3UJF - chains A and B; structure by X-ray diffraction, 2.10 A resolution.

[Chain A (and B)]
Molecule: Gamma-enolase
Organism: Homo sapiens
Notes: EC 4.2.1.11; chain B of this document is another copy of the same molecule, construct and numbering; everything in this record applies to it too
Reference sequence: P09104 (ENOG_HUMAN); residues 1-433 here correspond to UniProt positions 2-434 (UniProt number = residue number + 1)
Amino-acid sequence (443 residues; row label = number of the first residue in the row):
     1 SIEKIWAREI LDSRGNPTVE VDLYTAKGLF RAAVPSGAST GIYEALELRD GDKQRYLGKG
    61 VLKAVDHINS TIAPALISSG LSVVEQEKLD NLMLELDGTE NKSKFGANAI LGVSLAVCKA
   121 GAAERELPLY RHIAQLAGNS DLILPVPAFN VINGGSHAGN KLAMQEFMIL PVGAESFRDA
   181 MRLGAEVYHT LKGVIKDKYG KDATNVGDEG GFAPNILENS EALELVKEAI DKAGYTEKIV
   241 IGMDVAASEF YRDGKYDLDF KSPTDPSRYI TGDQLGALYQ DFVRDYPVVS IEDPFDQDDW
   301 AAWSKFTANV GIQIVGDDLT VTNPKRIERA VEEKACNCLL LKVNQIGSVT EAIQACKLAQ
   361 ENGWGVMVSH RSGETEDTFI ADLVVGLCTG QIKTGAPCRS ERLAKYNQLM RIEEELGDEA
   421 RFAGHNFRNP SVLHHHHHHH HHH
Unresolved in the structure: 434-443 (chain B: 433-443)
Sequence notes: expression tag (434-443)
UniProt features mapped onto this chain:
  - active site: Glu209 (Proton donor), Lys342 (Proton acceptor)
  - binding site (Mg(2+)): Ser39, Asp244, Glu292, Asp317
  - binding site (substrate): His157, Glu166, Glu292, Asp317, Ser369 to Ser372, Lys393
  - modified residue: Ser1 (N-acetylserine), Lys4 (N6-acetyllysine), Thr25 (Phosphothreonine), Tyr43 (Phosphotyrosine), Lys59 (N6-acetyllysine), Lys63 (N6-acetyllysine), Lys88 (N6-acetyllysine), Lys192 (N6-acetyllysine), Lys196 (N6-acetyllysine), Lys198 (N6-acetyllysine), Lys201 (N6-acetyllysine), Lys227 (N6-acetyllysine), Lys232 (N6-(2-hydroxyisobutyryl)lysine), Lys255 (N6-acetyllysine), Ser262 (Phosphoserine), Tyr286 (Phosphotyrosine), Ser290 (Phosphoserine), Lys334 (N6-acetyllysine), Lys342 (N6-acetyllysine), Lys405 (N6-acetyllysine)
  - cross-link: Lys201 (Glycyl lysine isopeptide (Lys-Gly) (interchain with G-Cter in SUMO2))
Ion coordination: Mg2+ site 1: Ser39 (together with 2-phosphoglyceric acid); Mg2+ site 2: Asp244, Glu292, Asp317 (together with 2-phosphoglyceric acid)
Small-molecule neighbours: 2-phosphoglyceric acid (2PG): Gly37, Ala38, Ser39, Thr40, His157, Gln165, Glu166, Glu209, Asp244, Glu292, Asp317, Leu340, Lys342, Ser369, His370, Arg371, Ser372, Lys393
From the paper describing this entry:
  - conformationally variable residues (loop rearrangement): Gly155 to Gly159, Asp259 to Pro266
  - binding site for 2-phosphoglyceric acid: His157
  - catalytic residues: His157, Glu166, Glu209, Lys342, His370 (citing earlier work)
  - self-association interface (contacts with another copy of this molecule); pairs are residue here / residue on that copy: Gly159-Asn205 (hydrogen bond)

[Chain A / chain B interface]
Contacting residue pairs - 96 pairs, chain A then chain B:
  Trp6(A) - Glu414(B)  hydrogen bond
  Arg8(A) - Glu414(B)  salt bridge
  Ile10(A) - Asn407(B)
  Leu11(A) - Met181(B)  hydrophobic
  Leu11(A) - Leu403(B)
  Leu11(A) - Asn407(B)  hydrogen bond (backbone-side chain)
  Asp12(A) - Leu403(B)
  Ser13(A) - Cys398(B)
  Ser13(A) - Arg399(B)  hydrogen bond (backbone-backbone)
  Ser13(A) - Ser400(B)
  Arg14(A) - His189(B)  hydrogen bond (backbone-side chain)
  Arg14(A) - Pro397(B)
  Gly15(A) - Ala185(B)
  Gly15(A) - His189(B)  hydrogen bond (backbone-side chain)
  Gly15(A) - Pro397(B)  hydrogen bond (backbone-backbone)
  Asn16(A) - His189(B)  hydrogen bond
  Glu20(A) - Arg411(B)  salt bridge
  Arg31(A) - Arg411(B)
  Gln54(A) - Arg182(B)
  Arg55(A) - Arg182(B)
  Arg55(A) - Glu186(B)
  Tyr56(A) - Arg182(B)
  Tyr56(A) - Ala185(B)  hydrophobic
  Tyr56(A) - Glu186(B)  hydrogen bond (backbone-side chain)
  Ala158(A) - Asn205(B)
  Gly159(A) - Lys201(B)
  Gly159(A) - Asp202(B)
  Gly159(A) - Thr204(B)
  Gly159(A) - Asn205(B)  hydrogen bond (backbone-side chain)
  Asn160(A) - Lys201(B)
  Asn160(A) - Asp202(B)
  Lys161(A) - Lys201(B)
  Arg178(A) - Glu9(B)  salt bridge
  Arg178(A) - Arg55(B)
  Arg178(A) - Leu62(B)
  Met181(A) - Leu11(B)  hydrophobic
  Met181(A) - Tyr56(B)
  Arg182(A) - Gln54(B)  hydrogen bond (side chain-backbone)
  Arg182(A) - Arg55(B)
  Arg182(A) - Tyr56(B)  hydrogen bond (backbone-side chain)
  Ala185(A) - Gly15(B)
  Ala185(A) - Tyr56(B)  hydrophobic
  Glu186(A) - Gln54(B)
  Glu186(A) - Arg55(B)
  Glu186(A) - Tyr56(B)  hydrogen bond (side chain-backbone)
  His189(A) - Arg14(B)  hydrogen bond (side chain-backbone)
  His189(A) - Gly15(B)
  His189(A) - Asn16(B)
  Lys201(A) - Gly159(B)
  Lys201(A) - Asn160(B)
  Lys201(A) - Lys261(B)
  Asp202(A) - Gly159(B)
  Asn205(A) - Gly159(B)
  Asn205(A) - Asn205(B)
  Asn205(A) - Val206(B)
  Asn205(A) - Gly207(B)
  Asn205(A) - Ala213(B)
  Val206(A) - Asn205(B)
  Val206(A) - Val206(B)  hydrogen bond (backbone-backbone)
  Val206(A) - Arg399(B)
  Ala213(A) - Asn205(B)
  Asn215(A) - Asp202(B)
  Lys261(A) - Lys201(B)  hydrogen bond (backbone-side chain)
  Glu374(A) - Ser400(B)
  Thr375(A) - Ser400(B)
  Glu376(A) - Ala404(B)
  Glu376(A) - Asn407(B)  hydrogen bond
  Glu376(A) - Arg411(B)  salt bridge
  Pro397(A) - Arg14(B)
  Pro397(A) - Gly15(B)
  Cys398(A) - Ser13(B)
  Cys398(A) - Arg399(B)
  Arg399(A) - Ser13(B)  hydrogen bond (backbone-backbone)
  Arg399(A) - Val206(B)
  Arg399(A) - Cys398(B)
  Arg399(A) - Arg399(B)
  Arg399(A) - Glu401(B)
  Ser400(A) - Ser13(B)
  Ser400(A) - Glu374(B)
  Ser400(A) - Thr375(B)
  Ser400(A) - Glu376(B)
  Ser400(A) - Glu401(B)  hydrogen bond (backbone-side chain)
  Glu401(A) - Arg399(B)
  Glu401(A) - Ser400(B)  hydrogen bond (side chain-backbone)
  Leu403(A) - Leu11(B)
  Leu403(A) - Asp12(B)
  Ala404(A) - Glu376(B)
  Asn407(A) - Ile10(B)
  Asn407(A) - Leu11(B)  hydrogen bond (side chain-backbone)
  Asn407(A) - Glu376(B)  hydrogen bond
  Arg411(A) - Arg8(B)
  Arg411(A) - Glu20(B)  salt bridge
  Arg411(A) - Arg31(B)
  Arg411(A) - Glu376(B)  salt bridge
  Glu414(A) - Trp6(B)  hydrogen bond
  Glu414(A) - Arg8(B)  salt bridge
Interface residues without a listed pair, chain A (50 interface residues in all): Glu9, Leu57, Tyr188, Gly207, Ser262, Met410
Interface residues without a listed pair, chain B (50 interface residues in all): Leu57, Ala158, Lys161, Arg178, Tyr188, Met410
From the paper, about this interface:
  - specific contacts: Gly159(A)-Asn205(B)

[Overview]
Chain A and chain B each contribute 50 residues to their interface, with 22 hydrogen bonds and 7 salt bridges.
Polar pairs include Arg8(A)-Glu414(B), Glu20(A)-Arg411(B) and Arg178(A)-Glu9(B). The paper describes a contact
between Gly159(A) and Asn205(B). The paper reports catalytic residues His157(A), Glu166(A) and Glu209(A) among
others; a binding site for 2-phosphoglyceric acid at His157(A).
Both chains are Gamma-enolase (Homo sapiens). Entry 3UJF (Asymmetric complex of human neuron specific
enolase-4-PGA/PEP) was determined by X-ray diffraction (same publication as 3UCC, 3UCD, 3UJE, 3UJR and 3UJS).
